Entry 7MFG (electron microscopy, 3.87 A resolution); this record covers chains A and C of the 12 polymer chains in the assembly.

# Chain A (and C)
Name: Hemagglutinin HA1 chain
Source organism: Influenza A virus
Notes: chain C of this document is another copy of the same molecule, construct and numbering; everything in this record applies to it too
UniProtKB: Q6WG00 (Q6WG00_9INFA); the construct lacks a stretch of the UniProt sequence, so the offset changes along the chain: 11-55 = UniProt 18-62; 56-81 = UniProt 64-89; 82-92 = UniProt 91-101; 93-116 = UniProt 103-126; 2 more segments
Chain sequence (326 residues; row label = number of the first residue in the row; a row labelled like 116A-116C holds insertion residues (116A, then the next letters in order)):
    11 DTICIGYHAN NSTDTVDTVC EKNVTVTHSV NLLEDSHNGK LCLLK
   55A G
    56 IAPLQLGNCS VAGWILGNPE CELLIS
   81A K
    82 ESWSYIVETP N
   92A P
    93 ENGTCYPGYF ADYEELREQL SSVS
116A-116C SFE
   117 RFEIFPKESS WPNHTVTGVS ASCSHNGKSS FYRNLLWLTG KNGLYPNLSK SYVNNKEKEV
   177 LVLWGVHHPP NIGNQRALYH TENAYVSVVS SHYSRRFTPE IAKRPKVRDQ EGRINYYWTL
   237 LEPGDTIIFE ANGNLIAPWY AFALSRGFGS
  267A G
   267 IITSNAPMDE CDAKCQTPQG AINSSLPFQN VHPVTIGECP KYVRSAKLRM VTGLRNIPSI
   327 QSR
Disordered / not traced: 326-329
Construct notes: conflict Cys30 (Leu37 in Q6WG00)
Disulfide bonds: Cys52-Cys277, Cys64-Cys76, Cys97-Cys139, Cys281-Cys305
Covalent attachments: N-acetylglucosamine (NAG) linked to Asn21, Asn33, Asn63, Asn94, Asn129, Asn163, Asn289

# Interface between chain A and chain C
Residue-residue contacts (11):
  Val205(A) with Lys219(C); Arg220(C)
  Ser206(A) with Pro221(C); Arg229(C)
  Ser207(A) with Pro221(C); Val223(C)
  Ser210(A) with Glu216(C); Arg220(C)
  Thr242(A) with Pro221(C)
  Ile244(A) with Arg220(C); Pro221(C)
Also at the interface, not in a pair above, chain A (9 interface residues in all): Ser203, Arg211, Arg212
Also at the interface, not in a pair above, chain C (7 interface residues in all): Ala218

# Summary
9 residues of chain A and 7 residues of chain C are in contact. N-acetylglucosamine is covalently linked to
Asn21(A), Asn33(A), Asn63(A), Asn94(A), Asn129(A) and Asn163(A) and 1 more.
Chain A and chain C are both Hemagglutinin HA1 chain (Influenza A virus); the structure, Cryo-EM structure of
the VRC310 clinical trial, vaccine-elicited, human antibody 310-030-1D06 Fab in complex with an ..., was
determined by electron microscopy.
